PDB entry 4INZ | X-ray diffraction, 1.70 A resolution | chain A

# Chain A
Name: Soluble epoxide hydrolase
Source organism: Bacillus megaterium
Notes: EC 3.2.2.10
UniProt: G9BEX6 (G9BEX6_BACME); residue numbers follow UniProt; this construct covers 1-287
Chain sequence (304 residues; row label = number of the first residue in the row; numbers below 1 keep their minus sign (Gly-16 is residue -16)):
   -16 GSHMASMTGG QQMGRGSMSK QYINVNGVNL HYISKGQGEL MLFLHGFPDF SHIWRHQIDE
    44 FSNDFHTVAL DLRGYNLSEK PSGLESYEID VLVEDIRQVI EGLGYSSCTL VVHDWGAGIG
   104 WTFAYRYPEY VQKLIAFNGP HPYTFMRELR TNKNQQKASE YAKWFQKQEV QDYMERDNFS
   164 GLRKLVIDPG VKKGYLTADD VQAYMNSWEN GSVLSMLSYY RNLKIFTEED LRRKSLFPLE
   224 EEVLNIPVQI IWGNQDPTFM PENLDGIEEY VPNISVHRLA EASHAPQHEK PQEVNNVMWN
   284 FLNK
Not modelled in the structure: -16 to 1
Sequence notes: expression tag (-16 to 0); engineered mutation Ala145 (Met in G9BEX6)
Reported in the primary citation:
  - mutagenesis - F128A (42-fold), L132A, M145A: increased catalytic activity on NGE
  - catalytic residues: Phe30, Asp97, Trp98, His267 (by similarity / conservation)
  - catalytic residues: Tyr144 (proposed by the authors, not directly observed)
  - mutagenesis - H267F: abolished catalytic activity
  - mutagenesis - F128A: decreased expression

# Overview
The paper reports catalytic residues Phe30, Asp97 and Trp98 among others; F128A, L132A and M145A increase
catalytic activity on NGE.
Chain A is Soluble epoxide hydrolase (Bacillus megaterium); the structure, The crystal structure of M145A
mutant of an epoxide hydrolase from Bacillus megaterium, was determined by X-ray diffraction, deposited
together with 4NZZ, 4O08 and 4IO0.
